6SX0 - chains A and B of the 4 polymer chains in the assembly; structure by X-ray diffraction, 1.75 A resolution.

[Chain A (and B)]
Name: Non-structural protein 1
From: Influenza A virus (A/turkey/Italy/977/1999(H7N1))
Notes: chain B of this document is another copy of the same molecule, construct and numbering; everything in this record applies to it too
Reference sequence: Q1PST0 (Q1PST0_9INFA); residue numbers follow UniProt; this construct covers 2-73
Amino-acid sequence (77 residues; numbered -3 to 73; the number before each row is that of its first residue; numbers below 1 keep their minus sign (Gly-3 is residue -3)):
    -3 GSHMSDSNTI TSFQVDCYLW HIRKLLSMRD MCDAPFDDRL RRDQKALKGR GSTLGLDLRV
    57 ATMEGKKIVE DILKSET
Unresolved in the structure: -3 to 1, 72-73 (chain B: -3 to 0, 72-73)
Differences from the reference sequence: expression tag (-3 to 1)
Residues lining bound ligands: N-cyclohexyltaurine (NHE; 2-[N-cyclohexylamino]ethane sulfonic acid): Ile6, Gln10, Gly51, Leu52, Asp53, Val56
What the authors report for this chain:
  - conformationally variable residues (side-chain flip): Arg37, Arg38, Lys41
  - contacts within the chain: Asp34-Arg37 (hydrogen bond), Arg38-Asp39 (hydrogen bond)
  - binding site for the 19-nt RNA strand: Pro31, Arg35, Arg38
  - self-association interface (contacts with another copy of this molecule); pairs are residue here / residue on that copy: Arg38-Arg38
  - binding site for the 19-nt RNA strand: Arg37, Arg38, Thr49
  - mutagenesis - R38A/K41A: abolished binding to AWFC01
  - mutagenesis - R38A/K41A: abolished binding to both RNAs
  - mutagenesis - R38A/K41A: abolished binding to the 19-nt RNA strand

[Chain A / chain B interface]
Pairs across the interface (39; chain A residue first):
  Asn4(A) - Asp26(B)  hydrogen bond (side chain-backbone)
  Asn4(A) - Met27(B)
  Asn4(A) - Cys28(B)  hydrogen bond (side chain-backbone)
  Asn4(A) - Asp29(B)
  Thr5(A) - Asp29(B)
  Thr7(A) - Met27(B)
  Ser8(A) - Cys28(B)
  Ser8(A) - Asp29(B)  hydrogen bond (side chain-backbone)
  Ser8(A) - Phe32(B)
  Val11(A) - Leu22(B)  hydrophobic
  Asp12(A) - Phe32(B)
  Asp12(A) - Arg35(B)  salt bridge
  Tyr14(A) - Leu69(B)
  Leu15(A) - Arg19(B)
  Ile18(A) - Val65(B)  hydrophobic
  Arg19(A) - Leu15(B)
  Leu21(A) - Ile68(B)  hydrophobic
  Leu22(A) - Val11(B)  hydrophobic
  Leu22(A) - Ile64(B)  hydrophobic
  Leu22(A) - Ile68(B)  hydrophobic
  Asp26(A) - Asn4(B)  hydrogen bond (backbone-side chain)
  Met27(A) - Asn4(B)
  Met27(A) - Thr7(B)
  Cys28(A) - Asn4(B)  hydrogen bond (backbone-side chain)
  Cys28(A) - Ser8(B)
  Asp29(A) - Asn4(B)
  Asp29(A) - Thr5(B)
  Asp29(A) - Ser8(B)  hydrogen bond (backbone-side chain)
  Phe32(A) - Ser8(B)
  Phe32(A) - Asp12(B)
  Arg35(A) - Asp12(B)  salt bridge
  Arg35(A) - Arg46(B)
  Arg38(A) - Arg38(B)
  Arg46(A) - Arg35(B)
  Val65(A) - Ile18(B)  hydrophobic
  Ile68(A) - Ile18(B)
  Ile68(A) - Leu22(B)
  Leu69(A) - Tyr14(B)
  Leu69(A) - Leu21(B)  hydrophobic
Other interface residues (no listed pair), chain A (24 interface residues in all): Ile64
Other interface residues (no listed pair), chain B (25 interface residues in all): Arg25

[In short]
24 residues of chain A and 25 residues of chain B are in contact, with 6 hydrogen bonds and 2 salt bridges.
Polar pairs include Asp12(A)-Arg35(B), Asn4(A)-Asp26(B) and Asn4(A)-Cys28(B). From the paper: a binding site
for the 19-nt RNA strand at Pro31(A), Arg35(A) and Arg38(A) among others; R38A/K41A of chain A abolish binding
to AWFC01.
Chain A and chain B are both Non-structural protein 1 (Influenza A virus (A/turkey/Italy/977/1999(H7N1))); the
structure, Specific dsRNA recognition by wild type H7N1 NS1 RNA-binding domain, was determined by X-ray
diffraction together with 6SW8, 6SX2 and 6ZLC from the same study.
